PDB entry 8JHO | electron microscopy, 7.60 A resolution (low resolution: residue-level contacts below are approximate; hydrogen-bond / salt-bridge calls are withheld) | chains D and J of the 24 polymer chains in the assembly

[Chain D]
Name: Histone H2B
Source organism: Xenopus laevis
UniProtKB: A0A8J0U496 (A0A8J0U496_XENLA); residues 1-122 here correspond to UniProt positions 5-126 (UniProt number = residue number + 4)
Amino-acid sequence (122 residues; row label = number of the first residue in the row):
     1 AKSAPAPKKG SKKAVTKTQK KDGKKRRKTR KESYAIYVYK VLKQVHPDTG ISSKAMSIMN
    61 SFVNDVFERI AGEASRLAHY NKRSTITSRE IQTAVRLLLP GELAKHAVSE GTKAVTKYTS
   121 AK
Unresolved in the structure: 1-25, 122

[Chain J]
Molecule: Di-nucleosome template reverse
Sequence (350 nucleotides; row label = number of the first residue in the row):
     1 ATCGCTGTTC AATACATGCA CAGGATGTAT ATATCTGACA CGTGCCTGGA GACTAGGGAG
    61 TAATCCCCTT GGCGGTTAAA ACGCGGGGGA CAGCGCGTAC GTGCGTTTAA GCGGTGCTAG
   121 AGCTGTCTAC GACCAATTGA GCGGCCTCGG CACCGGGATT CTCCAGTCTA GAACTGGCAG
   181 TACTTTCAAT ACATGCACAG GATGTATATA TCTGACACGT GCCTGGAGAC TAGGGAGTAA
   241 TCCCCTTGGC GGTTAAAACG CGGGGGACAG CGCGTACGTG CGTTTAAGCG GTGCTAGAGC
   301 TGTCTACGAC CAATTGAGCG GCCTCGGCAC CGGGATTCTC GATATCGAAT
Unresolved in the structure: 1-10

[Interface between chain D and chain J]
Pairs across the interface (18):
  Arg26(D) - DC123(J)
  Arg26(D) - DT124(J)
  Thr29(D) - DC123(J)
  Arg30(D) - DC45(J)
  Arg30(D) - DC46(J)
  Lys31(D) - DG122(J)
  Lys31(D) - DC123(J)
  Tyr39(D) - DA40(J)
  Tyr39(D) - DC41(J)
  Gly50(D) - DA40(J)
  Ile51(D) - DC39(J)
  Ile51(D) - DA40(J)
  Ser52(D) - DC39(J)
  Ser53(D) - DC39(J)
  Arg83(D) - DA59(J)
  Ser84(D) - DG58(J)
  Ser84(D) - DA59(J)
  Thr85(D) - DA59(J)
Interface residues without a listed pair, chain D (13 interface residues in all): Lys82
Interface residues without a listed pair, chain J (12 interface residues in all): DT47, DG60

[Overview]
13 residues of chain D and 12 residues of chain J are in contact.
Here chain D is Histone H2B (Xenopus laevis) and chain J is Di-nucleosome template reverse. Entry 8JHO
(Cryo-EM structure of the histone deacetylase complex Rpd3S in complex with di-nucleosome) was determined by
electron microscopy together with 8HXX, 8HXY, 8HXZ and 8HY0 from the same study.
